PDB entry 7Z24 | electron microscopy, 3.32 A resolution | chains B and E of the 3 polymer chains in the assembly

[Chain B]
Name: Reverse transcriptase/ribonuclease H
Organism: Human immunodeficiency virus type 1 BH10
Notes: EC 2.7.7.49, 2.7.7.7, 3.1.26.13, 3.1.13.2; fragment: P51 subunit
UniProtKB: P03366 (POL_HV1B1); residues 1-428 here correspond to UniProt positions 600-1027 (UniProt number = residue number + 599)
Chain sequence (428 residues; row label = number of the first residue in the row):
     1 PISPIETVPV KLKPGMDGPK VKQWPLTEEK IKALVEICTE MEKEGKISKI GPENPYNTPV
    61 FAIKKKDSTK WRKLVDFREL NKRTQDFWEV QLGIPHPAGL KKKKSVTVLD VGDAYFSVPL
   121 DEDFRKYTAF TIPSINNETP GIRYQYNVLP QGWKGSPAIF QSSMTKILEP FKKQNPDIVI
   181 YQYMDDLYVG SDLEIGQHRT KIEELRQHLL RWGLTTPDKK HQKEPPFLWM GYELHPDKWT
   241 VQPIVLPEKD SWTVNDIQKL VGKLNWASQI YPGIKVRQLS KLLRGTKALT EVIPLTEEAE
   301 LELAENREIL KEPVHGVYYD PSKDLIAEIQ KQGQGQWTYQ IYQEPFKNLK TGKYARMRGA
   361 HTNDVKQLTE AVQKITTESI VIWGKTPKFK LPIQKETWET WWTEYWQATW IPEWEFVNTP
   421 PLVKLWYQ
Disordered / not traced: 1-6, 218-231, 357-361, 428
Construct notes: engineered mutation Ser280 (Cys879 in P03366)

[Chain E]
Molecule: 38-nt DNA strand
Sequence (38 nucleotides; numbered -4 to 33; the number before each row is that of its first residue; numbers below 1 keep their minus sign (DT-4 is residue -4)):
    -4 TAATTCCCCC CCTTCGGTGC TTTGCACCGA AGGGGGGG
Disordered / not traced: -4 to -3
Modified / non-standard residues: OMC (o2'-methylycytidine-5'-monophosphate) at position 2; OMC (o2'-methylycytidine-5'-monophosphate) at position 4

[How chain B and chain E interact]
Contacting residue pairs (5):
  Lys395(B) - DG24(E)  phosphate contact
  Asn418(B) - DC22(E)  phosphate contact
  Asn418(B) - DC23(E)  phosphate contact
  Thr419(B) - DT16(E)  base contact
  Leu422(B) - DT16(E)  sugar contact
Interface residues without a listed pair, chain B (5 interface residues in all): Gln394

[In short]
Chain B and chain E form an interface of 5 and 4 residues respectively.
Here chain B is Reverse transcriptase/ribonuclease H (Human immunodeficiency virus type 1 BH10) and chain E is
a 38-nt DNA strand. Entry 7Z24 (Cryo-EM structure of HIV-1 reverse transcriptase with a DNA aptamer in complex
with nevirapine) was determined by electron microscopy together with 7Z29, 7Z2D, 7Z2E, 7Z2G and 7Z2H from the
same study.
